Entry 7KT8 (X-ray diffraction, 1.70 A resolution); this record covers chains A and D of the 4 polymer chains in the assembly.

[Chain A]
Protein: DNA-directed DNA/RNA polymerase mu
Source organism: Homo sapiens
Notes: EC 2.7.7.7
Reference sequence: Q9NP87 (DPOLM_HUMAN); aligned to UniProt positions 132-494 over residues 132-494
Amino-acid sequence (356 residues; each row starts with the number of its first residue; note: 12 numbers in that range are skipped by the numbering (no residue carries them; nothing is unmodelled there)):
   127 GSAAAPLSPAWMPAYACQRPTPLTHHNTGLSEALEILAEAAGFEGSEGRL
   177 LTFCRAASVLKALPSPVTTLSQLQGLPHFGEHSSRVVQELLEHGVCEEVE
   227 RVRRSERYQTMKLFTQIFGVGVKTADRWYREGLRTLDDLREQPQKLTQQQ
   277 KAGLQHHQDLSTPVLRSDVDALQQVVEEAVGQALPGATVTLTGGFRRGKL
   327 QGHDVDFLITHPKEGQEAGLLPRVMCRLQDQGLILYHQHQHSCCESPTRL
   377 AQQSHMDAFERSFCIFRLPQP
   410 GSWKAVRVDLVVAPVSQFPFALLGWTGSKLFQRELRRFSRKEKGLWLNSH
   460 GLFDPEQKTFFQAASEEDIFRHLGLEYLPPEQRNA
Not modelled in the structure: 127-137, 365-383
Differences from the reference sequence: expression tag (127-131); linker (410)
Glycans and other covalent adducts: 2,3-dihydroxy-1,4-dithiobutane (DTT) linked to Cys180
Metal / ion sites: Na+: Thr241, Ile243, Val246 (shared with 1 residue of chain P); Mg2+ site 1: Asp330, Asp332 (together with pyrophosphate) (shared with 1 residue of chain P); Mg2+ site 2: Asp330, Asp332, Asp418 (shared with 2 residues of chain P)
Small-molecule neighbours: pyrophosphate (PPV): Gly319, Gly320, Arg323, Lys325, Gly328, His329, Asp330, Asp332
Curated features (UniProtKB/Swiss-Prot):
  - region: Arg323 to Asp332 (Involved in ssDNA binding)
  - binding site (Mg(2+)): Asp330, Asp332, Asp418
  - site: Gly433 (Responsible for the low discrimination between dNTP and rNTP)
What the authors report for this chain:
  - mutagenesis - K438D: unchanged catalytic activity on presence of Mn2+
  - mutagenesis - R445A: increased catalytic activity on dGTP misinsertion
  - mutagenesis - K438D: decreased catalytic activity on Mg2+-dependent dGTP:At
  - mutagenesis - K438D (23-fold): decreased catalytic activity on :Ct insertion

[Chain D]
Molecule: 4-nt DNA strand
Sequence (4 nucleotides; numbered 1 to 4; the number before each row is that of its first residue):
     1 GCCG

[Interface between chain A and chain D]
Contacting residue pairs - 13 pairs, chain A then chain D:
  Gly174(A) with DG1(D), hydrogen bond to the base
  Arg175(A) with DG1(D), salt bridge to the phosphate
  Thr178(A) with DG1(D), hydrogen bond to the base; DC2(D), sugar contact
  Phe179(A) with DG1(D), sugar contact
  Pro203(A) with DC3(D), phosphate contact
  His204(A) with DC2(D), sugar contact; DC3(D), hydrogen bond to the phosphate
  Gly206(A) with DC2(D), hydrogen bond to the phosphate
  Glu207(A) with DC2(D), hydrogen bond to the phosphate
  His208(A) with DG1(D), salt bridge to the phosphate; DC2(D), hydrogen bond to the phosphate
  Ser209(A) with DC2(D), hydrogen bond to the phosphate
Also at the interface, not in a pair above, chain A (14 interface residues in all): Ala140, Arg181, Leu202, Phe205
Also at the interface, not in a pair above, chain D (4 interface residues in all): DG4

[Overview]
The interface between chain A and chain D involves 14 residues on one side and 4 on the other, with 7 hydrogen
bonds and 2 salt bridges. Among the polar pairs are Gly174(A)-DG1(D), Thr178(A)-DG1(D) and His204(A)-DC3(D).
From the paper: R445A of chain A increases catalytic activity on dGTP misinsertion; K438D of chain A reduces
catalytic activity on Mg2+-dependent dGTP:At.
Chain A is DNA-directed DNA/RNA polymerase mu (Homo sapiens) and chain D is a 4-nt DNA strand; the structure,
DNA Polymerase Mu, 8-oxodGTP:At Product State Ternary Complex, 50 mM Mg2+ (180min), was determined by X-ray
diffraction, deposited together with 7KSS, 7KST, 7KSU, 7KSV, 7KSW, 7KSX and 25 further entries.
